Entry 6U91 (X-ray diffraction, 3.00 A resolution); this record covers chains A and F of the 6 polymer chains in the assembly.

== Chain A ==
Molecule: DNA (cytosine-5)-methyltransferase 3B
Source organism: Homo sapiens
Notes: EC 2.1.1.37
UniProtKB: Q9UBC3 (DNM3B_HUMAN); residue numbers follow UniProt; this construct covers 563-853
Amino-acid sequence (291 residues; each row starts with the number of its first residue):
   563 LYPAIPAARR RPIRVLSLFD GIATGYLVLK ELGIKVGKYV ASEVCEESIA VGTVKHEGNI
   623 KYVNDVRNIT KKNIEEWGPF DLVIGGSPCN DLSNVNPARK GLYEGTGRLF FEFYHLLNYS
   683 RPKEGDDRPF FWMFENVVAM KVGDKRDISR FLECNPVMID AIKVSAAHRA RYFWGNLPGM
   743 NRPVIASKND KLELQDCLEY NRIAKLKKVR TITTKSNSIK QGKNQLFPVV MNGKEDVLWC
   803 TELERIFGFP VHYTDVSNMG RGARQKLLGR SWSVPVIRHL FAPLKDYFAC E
Differences from the reference sequence: engineered mutation Arg772 (Gln in Q9UBC3)
UniProt features mapped onto this chain:
  - active site: Cys651
  - binding site (S-adenosyl-L-methionine): Asp582 to Thr586, Glu605, Asp627 to Arg629, Arg832 to Trp834
  - cross-link: Lys617 (Glycyl lysine isopeptide (Lys-Gly) (interchain with G-Cter in SUMO2))
  - natural variant: Ala585 (A585T: In ICF1; A585V: In ICF1), Ala603 (A603T: In ICF1), Val606 (V606A: In ICF1), Gly663 (G663S: In ICF1), Leu664 (L664P: In ICF1), Pro691 (P691L: In FSHD4), Val699 (V699G: In ICF1), Val726 (V726G: In ICF1), Ala766 (A766P: In ICF1), Glu806 (E806ESTP: In ICF1), His814 (H814R: In ICF1), Asp817 (D817G: In ICF1), 3 further natural variant entries in UniProt
Bound ions: Mg2+ near Lys617 (its only coordinating residue here)
Small-molecule neighbours: S-adenosylhomocysteine (SAH): Phe581, Asp582, Gly583, Ile584, Thr586, Ser604, Glu605, Val606, Cys607, Ser610, Asp627, Val628, Arg629, Gly648, Ser649, Pro650, Leu671, Arg832, Ser833, Trp834

== Chain F ==
Molecule: CpGpT DNA
Sequence (25 nucleotides; each row starts with the number of its first residue):
   422 GCATGXGTTC TAATTAGAAC GCATG
Modified positions: PYO (1-(beta-D-ribofuranosyl)-pyrimidin-2-one-5'-phosphate) at position 427

== Interface between chain A and chain F ==
Pairs across the interface - 37 pairs, chain A then chain F:
  Ser649(A) - PYO_427(F)  base contact
  Pro650(A) - PYO_427(F)  base contact
  Cys651(A) - PYO_427(F)  hydrogen bond to the sugar
  Asn652(A) - DG428(F)  phosphate contact
  Asn652(A) - DT429(F)  hydrogen bond to the phosphate
  Ser655(A) - DG426(F)  phosphate contact
  Ser655(A) - PYO_427(F)  hydrogen bond to the phosphate
  Asn656(A) - DG426(F)  base contact
  Val657(A) - DG426(F)  sugar contact
  Val657(A) - PYO_427(F)  sugar contact
  Val657(A) - DG428(F)  sugar contact
  Asn658(A) - DG428(F)  sugar contact
  Asn658(A) - DT429(F)  sugar contact
  Pro659(A) - DG428(F)  base contact
  Glu697(A) - PYO_427(F)  base contact
  Asn698(A) - PYO_427(F)  base contact
  Val699(A) - PYO_427(F)  phosphate contact
  Ala701(A) - PYO_427(F)  phosphate contact
  His730(A) - DG426(F)  phosphate contact
  Arg731(A) - PYO_427(F)  base contact
  Arg733(A) - PYO_427(F)  salt bridge to the phosphate
  Arg772(A) - DT425(F)  salt bridge to the phosphate
  Arg772(A) - DG426(F)  salt bridge to the phosphate
  Thr773(A) - DG426(F)  hydrogen bond to the phosphate
  Thr773(A) - PYO_427(F)  phosphate contact
  Thr775(A) - PYO_427(F)  phosphate contact
  Thr775(A) - DG428(F)  phosphate contact
  Thr776(A) - PYO_427(F)  sugar contact
  Thr776(A) - DG428(F)  hydrogen bond to the phosphate
  Lys777(A) - DT429(F)  base contact
  Lys777(A) - DT430(F)  base contact
  Asn779(A) - DG428(F)  hydrogen bond to the base
  Gly784(A) - DT425(F)  phosphate contact
  Lys785(A) - DA424(F)  phosphate contact
  Lys785(A) - DT425(F)  phosphate contact
  Gly831(A) - PYO_427(F)  hydrogen bond to the sugar
  Arg832(A) - PYO_427(F)  sugar contact
Other interface residues (no listed pair), chain A (27 interface residues in all): Ser833

== In short ==
27 residues of chain A and 7 residues of chain F are in contact, with 7 hydrogen bonds and 3 salt bridges.
Polar pairs include Asn779(A)-DG428(F), Cys651(A)-PYO_427(F) and Gly831(A)-PYO_427(F). Chain A binds
S-adenosylhomocysteine. UniProt lists active-site residue Cys651(A) and 12 S-adenosyl-L-methionine-binding
residues on chain A.
Chain A is DNA (cytosine-5)-methyltransferase 3B (Homo sapiens) and chain F is CpGpT DNA; the structure,
Crystal structure of DNMT3B(Q772R)-DNMT3L in complex with CpGpT DNA, was determined by X-ray diffraction.
